6X86 - chains B and C of the 3 polymer chains in the assembly; structure by X-ray diffraction, 2.93 A resolution.

== Chain B (and C) ==
Name: Tumor necrosis factor
Organism: Homo sapiens
Notes: chain C of this document is another copy of the same molecule, construct and numbering; everything in this record applies to it too
UniProtKB: P01375 (TNFA_HUMAN); residues 1-157 here correspond to UniProt positions 77-233 (UniProt number = residue number + 76)
Chain sequence (158 residues; each row starts with the number of its first residue; numbering starts at 0):
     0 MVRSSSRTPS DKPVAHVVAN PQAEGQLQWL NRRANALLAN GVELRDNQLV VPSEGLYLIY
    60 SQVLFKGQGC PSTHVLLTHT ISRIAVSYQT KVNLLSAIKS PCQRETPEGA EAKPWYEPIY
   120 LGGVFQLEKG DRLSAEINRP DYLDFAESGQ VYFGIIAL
Unresolved in the structure: 0-9, 32-39, 103-111 (chain C: 0-6, 88-89, 105-111)
Differences from the reference sequence: initiating methionine (0)
Disulfides: Cys69-Cys101
Small-molecule neighbours: UTY (3-[(6-{2-[(3R)-4-(hydroxyacetyl)-3-methylpiperazin-1-yl]pyrimidin-5-yl}-2,2-dimethyl-3-oxo-2,3-dihydro-1H-indol-1-yl)methyl]pyridine-2-carbonitrile): Leu57, Tyr59, Ser60, Gln61, Tyr119, Leu120, Gly121, Gly122, Tyr151, Ile155
Curated features (UniProtKB/Swiss-Prot):
  - glycosylation: Ser4 (O-linked (GalNAc...) serine)

== Interface between chain B and chain C ==
Residue-residue contacts (47):
  Leu55(B) with Val13(C), hydrophobic; Leu36(C), hydrophobic
  Leu57(B) with Ile155(C), hydrophobic
  Ser71(B) with Lys112(C), hydrogen bond (backbone-side chain)
  His73(B) with Lys112(C); Pro113(C), hydrogen bond (side chain-backbone)
  Leu75(B) with Tyr115(C), hydrophobic
  Arg82(B) with Asn34(C)
  Asn92(B) with Glu146(C); Ser147(C)
  Leu93(B) with Asn34(C); Gly148(C)
  Leu94(B) with Gly148(C); Tyr151(C)
  Ser95(B) with Gln61(C); Gly148(C), hydrogen bond (backbone-backbone); Gln149(C)
  Ala96(B) with Gln61(C)
  Ile97(B) with Leu63(C); Tyr115(C), hydrophobic; Pro117(C); Gln149(C)
  Lys98(B) with Tyr115(C); Pro117(C)
  Ser99(B) with Trp114(C); Tyr115(C), hydrogen bond (side chain-backbone)
  Cys101(B) with Arg103(C)
  Gln102(B) with Arg103(C)
  Tyr119(B) with Gln61(C); Tyr119(C)
  Leu120(B) with Gln61(C); Tyr151(C)
  Gly121(B) with Tyr59(C); Tyr119(C), hydrogen bond (backbone-side chain); Tyr151(C)
  Gly122(B) with Tyr59(C)
  Val123(B) with Val13(C), hydrophobic; Ala14(C); His15(C); Tyr59(C), hydrogen bond (backbone-side chain); Ile155(C), hydrophobic
  Phe124(B) with His15(C); Asn34(C)
  Leu157(B) with Ser9(C), hydrogen bond (backbone-side chain); Lys11(C), hydrogen bond (backbone-side chain); Val13(C), hydrophobic; Ile155(C), hydrophobic
Interface residues without a listed pair, chain B (27 interface residues in all): Lys11, Glu53, Val91, Gln125
Interface residues without a listed pair, chain C (30 interface residues in all): Pro8, Asn39, Leu57, Lys98, Gln102, Glu116, Ile154

== In short ==
27 residues of chain B face 30 of chain C across their interface; the contacts include 8 hydrogen bonds. Polar
contacts include Ser71(B)-Lys112(C), His73(B)-Pro113(C) and Ser99(B)-Tyr115(C). Chain B binds compound UTY.
Both chains are Tumor necrosis factor (Homo sapiens). Entry 6X86 (Crystal Structure of TNFalpha with
indolinone compound 11) was determined by X-ray diffraction together with 6X83 and 6X85 from the same study.
